PDB entry 8GIZ | electron microscopy, 2.70 A resolution | chains C and F of the 8 polymer chains in the assembly

[Chain C]
Name: DNA polymerase III subunit tau
Organism: Escherichia coli K-12
Notes: EC 2.7.7.7
UniProtKB: P06710 (DPO3X_ECOLI), isoform P06710-2; numbering as in UniProt (aligned over 1-430)
Amino-acid sequence (431 residues; row label = number of the first residue in the row):
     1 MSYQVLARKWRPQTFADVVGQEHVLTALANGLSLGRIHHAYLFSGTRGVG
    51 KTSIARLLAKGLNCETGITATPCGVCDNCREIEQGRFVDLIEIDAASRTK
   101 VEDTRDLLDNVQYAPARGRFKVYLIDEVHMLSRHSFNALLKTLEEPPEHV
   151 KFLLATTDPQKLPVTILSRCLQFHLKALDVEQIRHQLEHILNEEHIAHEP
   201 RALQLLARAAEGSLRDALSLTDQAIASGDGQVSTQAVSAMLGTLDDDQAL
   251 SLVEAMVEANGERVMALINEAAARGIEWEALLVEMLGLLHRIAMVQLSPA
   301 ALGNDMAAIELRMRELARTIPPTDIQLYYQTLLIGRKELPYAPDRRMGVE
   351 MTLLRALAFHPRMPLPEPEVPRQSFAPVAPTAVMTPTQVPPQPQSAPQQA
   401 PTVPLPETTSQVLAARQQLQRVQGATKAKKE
Not modelled in the structure: 1-2, 370-431
Construct notes: expression tag (431)
Curated features (UniProtKB/Swiss-Prot):
  - binding site (ATP): G45 to T52
  - binding site (Zn(2+)): C64, C73, C76, C79
  - mutagenesis: G118 (G118D: In dnaX2016(Ts); present in both isoforms, unable to grow at 42 degrees Celsius)
Metal / ion sites: Mg2+: T52 (together with ATP-gamma-S); Zn2+: C64, C73, C76, C79
Ligand contacts:
  - ATP-gamma-S (AGS; phosphothiophosphoric acid-adenylate ester), molecule 1: L6, A7, W10, R11, P12, D17, V18, V19, Q21, T46, R47, G48, V49, G50, K51, T52, S53, E127, L178, L214, R215, L218
  - ATP-gamma-S (AGS), molecule 2: E144, T165, R169
Reported in the primary citation:
  - binding site for ATP-gamma-S: R169

[Chain F]
Name: DNA polymerase III subunit psi
Organism: Escherichia coli K-12
Notes: EC 2.7.7.7
UniProtKB: P28632 (HOLD_ECOLI); residues 1-137 here = UniProt positions 1-137
Amino-acid sequence (137 residues; numbered 1 to 137; the number before each row is that of its first residue):
     1 MTSRRDWQLQQLGITQWSLRRPGALQGEIAIAIPAHVRLVMVANDLPALT
    51 DPLVSDVLRALTVSPDQVLQLTPEKIAMLPQGSHCNSWRLGTDEPLSLEG
   101 AQVASPALTDLRANPTARAALWQQICTYEHDFFPRND
Not modelled in the structure: 1, 37-137

[How chain C and chain F interact]
Residue-residue contacts (32; chain C residue first):
  Q296(C) with L25(F); Q26(F)
  L297(C) with A24(F); L25(F), hydrophobic; Q26(F), hydrogen bond (backbone-backbone)
  S298(C) with Q26(F)
  P299(C) with Q26(F); G27(F); E28(F)
  R314(C) with E28(F), salt bridge
  A317(C) with I31(F)
  R318(C) with E28(F); I31(F)
  I320(C) with I31(F)
  P321(C) with I33(F); P34(F), hydrophobic
  P322(C) with I31(F)
  T323(C) with H36(F), hydrogen bond
  L327(C) with R5(F); I14(F), hydrophobic
  Q330(C) with G13(F); I14(F); T15(F)
  T331(C) with I14(F)
  I334(C) with I14(F), hydrophobic
  R355(C) with L12(F)
  F359(C) with R5(F), hydrogen bond (backbone-side chain); Q8(F); L9(F), hydrophobic; L12(F), hydrophobic
  H360(C) with R5(F)
  P361(C) with R5(F)
Other interface residues (no listed pair), chain C (20 interface residues in all): Q326
Other interface residues (no listed pair), chain F (20 interface residues in all): W17, L19, I29, A30
The authors on this interface:
  - interface residues, chain F: T2(F)

[Summary]
The chain C/chain F interface involves 20 residues from each chain, with 3 hydrogen bonds and 1 salt bridge.
Polar pairs include R314(C)-E28(F), T323(C)-H36(F) and F359(C)-R5(F). Chain C binds ATP-gamma-S. From the
paper: a binding site for ATP-gamma-S at R169(C); the interface residue T2(F).
Chain C is DNA polymerase III subunit tau and chain F is DNA polymerase III subunit psi, both from Escherichia
coli K-12; the structure, E. coli clamp loader with open clamp, was determined by electron microscopy (same
publication as 8GIY, 8GJ0, 8GJ1, 8GJ2 and 8GJ3).
